1HQ3 - chains C and E of the 8 polymer chains in the assembly; structure by X-ray diffraction, 2.15 A resolution.

[Chain C]
Molecule: Histone H3
Organism: Gallus gallus
UniProtKB: P84229 (H31_CHICK); aligned to UniProt positions 1-136 over residues 0-135 (the alignment contains insertions or deletions, so no single offset holds)
Chain sequence (136 residues; row label = number of the first residue in the row; numbering starts at 0):
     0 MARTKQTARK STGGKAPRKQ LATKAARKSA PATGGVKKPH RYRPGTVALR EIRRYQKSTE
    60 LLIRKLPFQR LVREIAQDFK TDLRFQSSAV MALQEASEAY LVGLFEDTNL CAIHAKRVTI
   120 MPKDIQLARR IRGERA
Disordered / not traced: 0-40
UniProt features mapped onto this chain:
  - site: Lys36, Lys37 (Involved in HMGB1-binding)
  - modified residue: Arg2 (Asymmetric dimethylarginine), Thr3 (Phosphothreonine), Lys4 (Allysine), Gln5 (5-glutamyl dopamine), Thr6 (Phosphothreonine), Arg8 (Citrulline), Lys9 (N6,N6,N6-trimethyllysine), Ser10 (ADP-ribosylserine), Thr11 (Phosphothreonine), Lys14 (N6,N6-dimethyllysine), Arg17 (Asymmetric dimethylarginine), Lys18 (N6-(2-hydroxyisobutyryl)lysine), Lys23 (N6-(2-hydroxyisobutyryl)lysine), Arg26 (Citrulline), Lys27 (N6,N6,N6-trimethyllysine), Ser28 (ADP-ribosylserine), Lys36 (N6,N6,N6-trimethyllysine), Lys37 (N6-methyllysine), Tyr41 (Phosphotyrosine), Lys56 (N6,N6,N6-trimethyllysine) and 8 more in UniProt
  - lipidation: Cys110 (S-palmitoyl cysteine)

[Chain E]
Molecule: Histone H2A-IV
Organism: Gallus gallus
UniProtKB: P02263 (H2A4_CHICK); aligned to UniProt positions 1-129 over residues 0-128 (the alignment contains insertions or deletions, so no single offset holds)
Chain sequence (129 residues; row label = number of the first residue in the row; numbering starts at 0):
     0 MSGRGKQGGK ARAKAKSRSS RAGLQFPVGR VHRLLRKGNY AERVGAGAPV YLAAVLEYLT
    60 AEILELAGNA ARDNKKTRII PRHLQLAIRN DEELNKLLGK VTIAQGGVLP NIQAVLLPKK
   120 TDSHKAKAK
Disordered / not traced: 0-13, 118-128
UniProt features mapped onto this chain:
  - modified residue: Ser1 (N-acetylserine), Lys5 (N6-(2-hydroxyisobutyryl)lysine), Lys9 (N6-(2-hydroxyisobutyryl)lysine), Lys36 (N6-(2-hydroxyisobutyryl)lysine), Lys74 (N6-(2-hydroxyisobutyryl)lysine), Lys75 (N6-(2-hydroxyisobutyryl)lysine), Lys95 (N6-(2-hydroxyisobutyryl)lysine), Lys99 (N6-glutaryllysine), Gln104 (N5-methylglutamine), Lys118 (N6-(2-hydroxyisobutyryl)lysine), Lys119 (N6-glutaryllysine)
  - cross-link (Glycyl lysine isopeptide (Lys-Gly)): Lys13 (interchain with G-Cter in ubiquitin), Lys15 (interchain with G-Cter in ubiquitin), Lys119 (interchain with G-Cter in ubiquitin)

[How chain C and chain E interact]
Contacting residue pairs (25):
  Leu48(C) - Leu115(E)
  Leu48(C) - Pro117(E)
  Ile51(C) - Ile111(E)  hydrophobic
  Arg52(C) - Ile111(E)
  Arg52(C) - Leu116(E)
  Gln55(C) - Arg81(E)  hydrogen bond (backbone-side chain)
  Gln55(C) - Val107(E)
  Gln55(C) - Leu108(E)
  Gln55(C) - Pro109(E)
  Gln55(C) - Asn110(E)  hydrogen bond (side chain-backbone)
  Lys56(C) - Arg81(E)
  Lys56(C) - Pro109(E)
  Thr58(C) - Arg81(E)
  Thr58(C) - Gln104(E)  hydrogen bond (backbone-side chain)
  Thr58(C) - Gly105(E)
  Thr58(C) - Gly106(E)
  Leu60(C) - Gln104(E)
  Glu94(C) - Ala103(E)
  Glu94(C) - Gln104(E)  hydrogen bond
  Ala98(C) - Thr101(E)
  Asn108(C) - Leu115(E)
  Leu109(C) - Gln112(E)
  Ile112(C) - Gln112(E)
  Ile112(C) - Val114(E)  hydrophobic
  Val117(C) - Leu115(E)  hydrophobic
Other interface residues (no listed pair), chain C (17 interface residues in all): Ser57, Glu59, Val101, Glu105

[Summary]
The interface between chain C and chain E involves 17 residues on one side and 16 on the other; the contacts
include 4 hydrogen bonds. Polar pairs include Gln55(C)-Arg81(E), Gln55(C)-Asn110(E) and Thr58(C)-Gln104(E).
Chain C is Histone H3 and chain E is Histone H2A-IV, both from Gallus gallus; the structure, Crystal structure
of the histone-core-octamer in kcl/phosphate, was determined by X-ray diffraction.
